2W8N - chain A; structure by X-ray diffraction, 2.00 A resolution.

[Chain A]
Molecule: Succinate-semialdehyde dehydrogenase, mitochondrial
Source organism: Homo sapiens
Notes: EC 1.2.1.24
UniProt: P51649 (SSDH_HUMAN); numbering as in UniProt (aligned over 49-535)
Chain sequence (487 residues; row label = number of the first residue in the row):
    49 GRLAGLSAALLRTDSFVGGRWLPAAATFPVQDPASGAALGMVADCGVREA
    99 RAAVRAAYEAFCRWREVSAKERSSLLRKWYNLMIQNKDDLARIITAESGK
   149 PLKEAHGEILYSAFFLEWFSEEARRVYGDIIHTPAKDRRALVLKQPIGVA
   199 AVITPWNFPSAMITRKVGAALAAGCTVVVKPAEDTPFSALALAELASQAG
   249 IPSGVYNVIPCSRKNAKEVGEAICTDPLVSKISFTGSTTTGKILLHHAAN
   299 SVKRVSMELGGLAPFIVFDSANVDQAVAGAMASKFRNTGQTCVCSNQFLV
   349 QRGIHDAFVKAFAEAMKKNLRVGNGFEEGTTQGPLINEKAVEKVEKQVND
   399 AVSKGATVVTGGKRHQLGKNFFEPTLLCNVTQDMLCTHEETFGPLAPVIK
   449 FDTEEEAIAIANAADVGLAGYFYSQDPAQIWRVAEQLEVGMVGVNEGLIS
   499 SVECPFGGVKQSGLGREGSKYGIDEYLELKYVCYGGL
Not modelled in the structure: 49-55
Swiss-Prot annotation at these positions:
  - active site: Glu306 (Proton acceptor), Cys340 (Nucleophile)
  - binding site (NAD(+)): Thr202 to Trp204, Lys228 to Glu231, Gly284 to Gly289, Glu306, Glu438 to Phe440
  - binding site (substrate): Arg213, Arg334, Ser498
  - site: Asn205 (Transition state stabilizer)
  - modified residue: Lys126 (N6-acetyllysine), Lys135 (N6-succinyllysine), Lys184 (N6-succinyllysine), Lys265 (N6-acetyllysine), Lys365 (N6-acetyllysine), Lys402 (N6-succinyllysine), Lys411 (N6-acetyllysine), Ser499 (Phosphoserine)
  - natural variant: Cys93 (C93F: In SSADHD), Gly176 (G176R: In SSADHD), His180 (H180Y: 83% of activity), Pro182 (P182L: 48% of activity), Cys223 (C223Y: In SSADHD), Thr233 (T233M: In SSADHD), Ala237 (A237S: 65% of activity), Asn255 (N255S: In SSADHD), Gly268 (G268E: In SSADHD), Asn335 (N335K: In SSADHD), Pro382 (P382L: In SSADHD; P382Q: In SSADHD), Gly409 (G409D: In SSADHD), 2 further natural variant entries in UniProt
  - mutagenesis: Arg213 (R213A: Reduces catalytic activity to less than 15% of wild-type), Arg334 (R334A: Reduces catalytic activity to less than 15% of wild-type), Cys342 (C342A: Loss of regulation by redox state), Ser498 (S498A: Reduces catalytic activity to less than 15% of wild-type)
Disulfide bonds: Cys340-Cys342
Reported in the primary citation:
  - contacts within the chain: Arg302-Glu526 (hydrogen bond)
  - conformationally variable residues (loop rearrangement): Arg334 to Asn344
  - mutagenesis - C340A: abolished catalytic activity on reducing agents
  - mutagenesis - C342A (1.5-fold): increased catalytic activity on reducing agent
  - mutagenesis - C342A: decreased catalytic activity
  - disease-associated variants - C93F (less than 5%), G176R (less than 5%), C223Y (less than 5%), T233M (less than 5%), G268E (less than 5%), N335K (less than 5%), P382L (less than 5%), G409D (less than 5%), G533R (less than 5%): decreased catalytic activity (citing earlier work)
  - self-association interface (contacts with another copy of this molecule); pairs are residue here / residue on that copy: Glu526-Arg514 (hydrogen bond), Gly176, Gly533
  - interface residues: Glu526
  - mutagenesis - R213A (less than 10%), R334A (less than 10%), S498A (less than 10%): decreased catalytic activity on SSA

[In short]
UniProt lists active-site residues Glu306 and Cys340, 17 NAD+-binding residues, 3 substrate-binding residues
and 4 mutagenesis sites. From the paper: C342A, C93F and G176R, among others, reduce catalytic activity; the
interface residue Glu526; 14 substitutions were tested in all.
Chain A is Succinate-semialdehyde dehydrogenase, mitochondrial (Homo sapiens); the structure, The crystal
structure of the oxidized form of human SSADH, was determined by X-ray diffraction (same publication as 2W8O,
2W8P, 2W8Q and 2W8R).
